PDB entry 4ZN7 | X-ray diffraction, 1.93 A resolution | chains A and D of the 4 polymer chains in the assembly

# Chain A
Molecule: Estrogen receptor
Source organism: Homo sapiens
Notes: fragment: ligand-binding domain
UniProt: P03372 (ESR1_HUMAN); residue numbers follow UniProt; this construct covers 301-559
Sequence (259 residues; each row starts with the number of its first residue):
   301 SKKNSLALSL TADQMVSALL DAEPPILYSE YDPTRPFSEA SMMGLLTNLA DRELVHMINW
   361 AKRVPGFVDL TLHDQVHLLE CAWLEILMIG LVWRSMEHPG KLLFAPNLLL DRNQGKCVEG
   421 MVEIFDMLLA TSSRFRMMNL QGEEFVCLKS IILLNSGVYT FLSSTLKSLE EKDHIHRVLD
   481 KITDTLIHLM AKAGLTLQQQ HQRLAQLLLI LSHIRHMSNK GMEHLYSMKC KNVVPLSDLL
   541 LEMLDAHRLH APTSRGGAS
Not modelled in the structure: 301-304, 462-471, 549-559
Construct notes: engineered mutation Ser537 (Tyr in P03372)
Residues lining bound ligands: diethylstilbestrol (DES): Met343, Leu346, Thr347, Leu349, Ala350, Glu353, Leu384, Leu387, Met388, Leu391, Arg394, Phe404, Met421, Ile424, Leu428, Gly521, His524, Leu525, Met528, Leu540
From the paper describing this entry:
  - mutagenesis - Y537S: unchanged binding to diethylstilbestrol

# Chain D
Molecule: Nuclear receptor coactivator 2
Notes: fragment: Nuclear receptor-interacting peptide
UniProt: Q15596 (NCOA2_HUMAN); numbering as in UniProt (aligned over 686-698)
Sequence (13 residues; numbered 686 to 698; the number before each row is that of its first residue):
   686 KHKILHRLLQ DSS
Not modelled in the structure: 697-698

# How chain A and chain D interact
Contacting residue pairs (21):
  Ile358(A) - Leu690(D)  hydrophobic
  Ile358(A) - Leu693(D)
  Ile358(A) - Leu694(D)
  Lys362(A) - Leu693(D)
  Lys362(A) - Leu694(D)  hydrogen bond (side chain-backbone)
  Lys362(A) - Asp696(D)  hydrogen bond (side chain-backbone)
  Leu372(A) - Leu694(D)  hydrophobic
  Leu372(A) - Gln695(D)
  Gln375(A) - Leu694(D)
  Val376(A) - Lys688(D)
  Val376(A) - Leu690(D)
  Val376(A) - His691(D)
  Val376(A) - Leu694(D)  hydrophobic
  Leu379(A) - Leu694(D)  hydrophobic
  Glu380(A) - Lys688(D)  salt bridge
  Glu380(A) - Leu690(D)
  Asp538(A) - Ile689(D)
  Leu539(A) - Ile689(D)
  Glu542(A) - Lys688(D)
  Glu542(A) - Ile689(D)  hydrogen bond (side chain-backbone)
  Met543(A) - Leu690(D)  hydrophobic
Interface residues without a listed pair, chain A (13 interface residues in all): Val355, Phe367
Interface residues without a listed pair, chain D (9 interface residues in all): His687

# In short
13 residues of chain A face 9 of chain D across their interface; the contacts include 3 hydrogen bonds and 1
salt bridge. Polar pairs include Glu380(A)-Lys688(D), Lys362(A)-Leu694(D) and Lys362(A)-Asp696(D). Ligands of
chain A: diethylstilbestrol. The paper reports that Y537S of chain A leaves binding to diethylstilbestrol
unchanged.
Here chain A is Estrogen receptor (Homo sapiens) and chain D is Nuclear receptor coactivator 2. Entry 4ZN7
(Crystal Structure of the ER-alpha Ligand-binding Domain (Y537S) in complex with Diethylstilbestrol) was
determined by X-ray diffraction (same publication as 4ZNH, 4ZNS, 4ZNT, 4ZNU, 4ZNV, 4ZNW and 50 further
entries).
